Entry 8UGY (electron microscopy, 3.31 A resolution); this record covers chains A and B of the 4 polymer chains in the assembly.

Chain A:
Protein: Guanine nucleotide-binding protein G(i) subunit alpha-1
Source organism: Homo sapiens
Reference sequence: P63096 (GNAI1_HUMAN); residue numbers follow UniProt; this construct covers 1-354
Amino-acid sequence (354 residues; row label = number of the first residue in the row):
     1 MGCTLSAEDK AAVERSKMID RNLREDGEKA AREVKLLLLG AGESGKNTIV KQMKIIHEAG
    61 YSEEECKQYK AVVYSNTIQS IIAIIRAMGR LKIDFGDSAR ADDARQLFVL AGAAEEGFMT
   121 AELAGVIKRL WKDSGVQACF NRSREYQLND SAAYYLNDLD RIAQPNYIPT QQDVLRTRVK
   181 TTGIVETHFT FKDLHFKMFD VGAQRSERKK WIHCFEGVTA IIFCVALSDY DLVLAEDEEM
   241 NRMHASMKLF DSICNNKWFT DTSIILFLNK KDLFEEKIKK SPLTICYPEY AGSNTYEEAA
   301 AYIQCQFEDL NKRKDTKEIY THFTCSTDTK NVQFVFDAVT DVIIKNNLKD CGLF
Unresolved in the structure: 1-3, 55-181, 234-240
Construct notes: engineered mutation Asn47 (Ser in P63096), Ala203 (Gly in P63096), Ala245 (Glu in P63096), Ser326 (Ala in P63096)
UniProt features mapped onto this chain:
  - region: Lys35 to Lys46, Thr48 (G1 motif), Asp173 to Thr181 (G2 motif), Phe196 to Gly202, Gln204, Arg205 (G3 motif), Ile265 to Asp272 (G4 motif), Thr324, Cys325, Thr327 to Thr329 (G5 motif)
  - binding site (GTP): Glu43 to Lys46, Thr48, Ser151, Leu175 to Thr181, Asp200 to Gly202, Gln204, Asn269 to Asp272
  - binding site (Mg(2+)): Thr181
  - modified residue: Arg178 (ADP-ribosylarginine), Gln204 (Deamidated glutamine), Cys351 (ADP-ribosylcysteine)
  - lipidation: Gly2 (N-myristoyl glycine), Cys3 (S-palmitoyl cysteine)
  - natural variant: Gly40 (G40C: In NEDHISB; G40R: In NEDHISB), Gly45 (G45D: In NEDHISB), Thr48 (T48I: In NEDHISB; T48K: In NEDHISB), Gln52 (Q52P: In NEDHISB), Ser75 (deletion: In NEDHISB; uncertain significance), Gln172 (deletion: In NEDHISB), Asp173 (D173V: In NEDHISB), Glu186 to Phe189 (deletion: In NEDHISB; uncertain significance), Cys224 (C224Y: In NEDHISB), Lys270 (K270N: In NEDHISB; K270R: In NEDHISB), Asp272 (D272G: In NEDHISB), Val332 (V332E: In NEDHISB; uncertain significance)
  - mutagenesis: Gly42 (G42R: Abolishes switch to an activated conformation and dissociation from beta and gamma subunits upon GTP binding. Abolishes interaction with RGS family members), Glu116 (E116L: Enhances interaction (inactive GDP-bound) with RGS14), Gln147 (Q147L: Enhances interaction (inactive GDP-bound) with RGS14)

Chain B:
Protein: Guanine nucleotide-binding protein G(I)/G(S)/G(T) subunit beta-1
Source organism: Homo sapiens
Reference sequence: P62873 (GBB1_HUMAN); numbering as in UniProt (aligned over 7-340)
Amino-acid sequence (358 residues; each row starts with the number of its first residue; numbers below 1 keep their minus sign (Met-17 is residue -17)):
   -17 MHHHHHHLEV LFQGPGSSGS ELDQLRQEAE QLKNQIRDAR KACADATLSQ ITNNIDPVGR
    43 IQMRTRRTLR GHLAKIYAMH WGTDSRLLVS ASQDGKLIIW DSYTTNKVHA IPLRSSWVMT
   103 CAYAPSGNYV ACGGLDNICS IYNLKTREGN VRVSRELAGH TGYLSCCRFL DDNQIVTSSG
   163 DTTCALWDIE TGQQTTTFTG HTGDVMSLSL APDTRLFVSG ACDASAKLWD VREGMCRQTF
   223 TGHESDINAI CFFPNGNAFA TGSDDATCRL FDLRADQELM TYSHDNIICG ITSVSFSKSG
   283 RLLLAGYDDF NCNVWDALKA DRAGVLAGHD NRVSCLGVTD DGMAVATGSW DSFLKIWN
Unresolved in the structure: -17 to 6, 340
Construct notes: expression tag (-17 to 6)
Cystine bridges: Cys121-Cys149
UniProt features mapped onto this chain:
  - modified residue: His266 (Phosphohistidine)
  - natural variant: Leu30 (L30F: In MRD42; uncertain significance), Arg52 (R52G: In MRD42), Gly64 (G64V: In MRD42), Asp76 (D76E: In MRD42; D76G: In MRD42), Gly77 (G77S: In MRD42), Lys78 (K78R: In MRD42), Ile80 (I80N: In MRD42; I80T: In MRD42), His91 (H91R: In MRD42; uncertain significance), Ala92 (A92T: In MRD42), Pro94 (P94S: In MRD42), Leu95 (L95P: In MRD42), Arg96 (R96L: In MRD42), 5 further natural variant entries in UniProt

How chain A and chain B interact:
Pairs across the interface - 51 pairs, chain A then chain B:
  Arg15(A) with Val90(B), hydrogen bond (side chain-backbone); His91(B), hydrogen bond
  Ser16(A) with Asn88(B); Lys89(B)
  Ile19(A) with Lys89(B); Val90(B); Ala92(B), hydrophobic
  Asp20(A) with Lys89(B), salt bridge
  Leu23(A) with Gly53(B); Leu55(B); Lys78(B); Ile80(B), hydrophobic; Lys89(B); Ala92(B), hydrophobic
  Asp26(A) with Lys78(B), salt bridge
  Gly27(A) with Leu55(B)
  Thr182(A) with Asp118(B); Asn119(B), hydrogen bond (backbone-side chain)
  Gly183(A) with Leu117(B); Asn119(B)
  Ile184(A) with Trp99(B); Leu117(B), hydrogen bond (backbone-backbone)
  Glu186(A) with Trp99(B), hydrogen bond
  Phe199(A) with Trp99(B), hydrophobic
  Gln204(A) with Leu117(B), hydrogen bond (side chain-backbone); Asn119(B), hydrogen bond; Tyr145(B), hydrogen bond (side chain-backbone)
  Arg205(A) with Thr143(B)
  Ser206(A) with Tyr145(B); Gly162(B); Asp186(B)
  Glu207(A) with Asp186(B), hydrogen bond (backbone-side chain); Cys204(B), hydrogen bond
  Lys210(A) with Tyr145(B); Met188(B); Cys204(B); Asp228(B), salt bridge; Asn230(B), hydrogen bond; Asp246(B), salt bridge
  Trp211(A) with Tyr145(B)
  His213(A) with Lys57(B), hydrogen bond (backbone-side chain); Tyr59(B), hydrogen bond; Trp332(B)
  Cys214(A) with Tyr59(B); Gln75(B); Trp99(B)
  Phe215(A) with Trp99(B), hydrophobic; Leu117(B), hydrophobic
  Glu216(A) with Lys57(B), salt bridge
  Trp258(A) with Arg314(B); Trp332(B), hydrophobic
Also at the interface, not in a pair above, chain A (27 interface residues in all): Ala12, Val13, Val201, Lys209
Also at the interface, not in a pair above, chain B (32 interface residues in all): Ser97, Ser98, Met101, Ile120, Gly144

Summary:
27 residues of chain A face 32 of chain B across their interface; the contacts include 13 hydrogen bonds and 5
salt bridges. Among the polar pairs are Asp20(A)-Lys89(B), Asp26(A)-Lys78(B) and Lys210(A)-Asp228(B).
Here chain A is Guanine nucleotide-binding protein G(i) subunit alpha-1 and chain B is Guanine
nucleotide-binding protein G(I)/G(S)/G(T) subunit beta-1, both from Homo sapiens. Entry 8UGY (Serotonin 1E
receptor (5-HT1eR)-Gi1 Complex bound with Mianserin) was determined by electron microscopy (same publication
as 8UH3).
